PDB entry 8A6C | X-ray diffraction, 1.80 A resolution | chain A

== Chain A ==
Molecule: Rhodopsin
Source organism: Bos taurus
Reference sequence: P02699 (OPSD_BOVIN); residues 1-348 here = UniProt positions 1-348
Amino-acid sequence (348 residues; numbered 1 to 348; the number before each row is that of its first residue):
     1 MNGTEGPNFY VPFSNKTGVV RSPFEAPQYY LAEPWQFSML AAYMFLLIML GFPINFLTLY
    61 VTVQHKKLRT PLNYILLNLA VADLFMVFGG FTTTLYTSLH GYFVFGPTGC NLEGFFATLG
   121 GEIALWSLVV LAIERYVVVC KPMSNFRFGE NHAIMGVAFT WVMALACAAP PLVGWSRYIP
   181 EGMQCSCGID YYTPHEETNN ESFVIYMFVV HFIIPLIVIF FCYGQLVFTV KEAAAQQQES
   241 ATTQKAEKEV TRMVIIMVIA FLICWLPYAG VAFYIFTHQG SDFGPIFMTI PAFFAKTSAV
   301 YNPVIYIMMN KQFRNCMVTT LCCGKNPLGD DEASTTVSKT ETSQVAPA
Unresolved in the structure: 143-146, 230-243, 323-348
Disulfide bonds: Cys-110/Cys-187
Covalently attached groups: acetyl group (ACE) linked to Met-1; N-acetylglucosamine (NAG) linked to Asn-2, Asn-15; retinal (RET) linked to Lys-296; palmitic acid (PLM) linked to Cys-322
Residues lining bound ligands: retinal (RET): Glu-113, Ala-117, Thr-118, Gly-121, Glu-122, Leu-125, Ser-186, Cys-187, Ile-189, Tyr-191, Met-207, His-211, Phe-212, Phe-261, Trp-265, Tyr-268, Ala-269, Ala-292
Reported in the primary citation:
  - conformationally variable residues (helix shift): Pro-215, Pro-267, Tyr-268
  - binding site for retinal: Tyr-191, Tyr-268, Lys-296

== Summary ==
Acetyl group is covalently linked to Met-1. Covalently linked retinal: at Lys-296. N-acetylglucosamine is
covalently linked to Asn-2 and Asn-15. Palmitic acid is covalently linked to Cys-322. The paper reports a
binding site for retinal at Tyr-191, Tyr-268 and Lys-296; conformational variability at Pro-215, Pro-267 and
Tyr-268.
Chain A is Rhodopsin (Bos taurus); the structure, 1 picosecond light activated crystal structure of bovine
rhodopsin in Lipidic Cubic Phase, was determined by X-ray diffraction together with 7ZBC, 7ZBE and 8A6D from
the same study.
